Entry 8HJV (electron microscopy, 3.10 A resolution); this record covers chains L and Y of the 35 polymer chains in the assembly.

# Chain L
Molecule: Reaction center protein L chain
Organism: Roseiflexus castenholzii DSM 13941
Reference sequence: A7NQE8 (A7NQE8_ROSCS); residues 1-315 here = UniProt positions 1-315
Amino-acid sequence (315 residues; row label = number of the first residue in the row):
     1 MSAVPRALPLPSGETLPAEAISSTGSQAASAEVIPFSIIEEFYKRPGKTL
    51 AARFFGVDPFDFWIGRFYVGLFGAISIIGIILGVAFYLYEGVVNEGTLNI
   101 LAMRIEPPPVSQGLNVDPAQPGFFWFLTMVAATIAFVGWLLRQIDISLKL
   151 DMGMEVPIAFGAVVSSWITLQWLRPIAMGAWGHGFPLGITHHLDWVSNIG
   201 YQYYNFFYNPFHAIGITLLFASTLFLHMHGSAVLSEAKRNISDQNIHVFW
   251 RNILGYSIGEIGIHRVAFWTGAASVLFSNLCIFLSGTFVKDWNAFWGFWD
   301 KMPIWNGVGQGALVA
Not modelled in the structure: 1-5, 19-28, 310-315
Ion coordination: Fe ion: His-229 (shared with 3 residues of chain M)
Residues lining bound ligands:
  - bacteriochlorophyll a (BCL), molecule 1: Val-84, Tyr-87, Trp-167, Phe-185, Ile-189, Thr-190, His-192, Leu-193, Val-196
  - bacteriochlorophyll a (BCL), molecule 2: Phe-136, Phe-160, Val-163, Ser-166, Trp-167, Leu-170, Val-196, Ile-199, Gly-200, Tyr-201, Phe-206, Phe-207, His-212, Gly-215, Ile-216, Leu-219, Phe-220, Val-275, Ser-278, Asn-279, Cys-281, Ile-282
  - bacteriochlorophyll a (BCL), molecule 3: Tyr-201, Phe-207, Phe-220
  - bacteriopheophytin a (BPH), molecule 1: Gly-79, Ile-80, Gly-83, Val-84, Tyr-87, Thr-128, Ala-132, Phe-136, Trp-139, Gln-143, Val-156, Ala-159, Phe-160, Val-163, Phe-185, Leu-187, Gly-188, Ile-189, His-192, Gly-271, Ser-274, Val-275
  - bacteriopheophytin a (BPH), molecule 2: Phe-207, Ala-213, Ile-216, Thr-217, Phe-220, Ala-221, Leu-224
  - bacteriopheophytin a (BPH), molecule 3: Phe-220, Thr-223, Leu-224, His-227, Met-228, Ile-253, Leu-254
  - Menaquinone 11 (MQE; 2-methyl-3-[(2E,6E,10E,14E,18E,22E,26E,30E,34E,38E)-3,7,11,15,19,23,27,31,35,39,43-undecamethyltetratetraconta-2,6,10,1 4,18,22,26,30,34,38,42-undecaen-1-yl]naphthalene-1,4-dione), molecule 1: Phe-67, Ile-77, Val-84, Leu-88, Trp-139, Arg-142
  - Menaquinone 11 (MQE), molecule 2: Leu-218, Phe-225, Met-228, His-229, Ala-232, His-247, Trp-250, Tyr-256, Ser-257, Ile-258, Gly-259, Glu-260, Ile-263, Val-266, Trp-269, Thr-270, Ala-273, Phe-277

# Chain Y
Molecule: Subunit Y
Organism: Roseiflexus castenholzii DSM 13941
Amino-acid sequence (39 residues; numbered 1 to 39; the number before each row is that of its first residue):
     1 MNWIVATFMLMFVLVAFLPLVVSLAYTWVTNPETQSTEE
Not modelled in the structure: 33-39
Residues lining bound ligands: Menaquinone 11 (MQE; 2-methyl-3-[(2E,6E,10E,14E,18E,22E,26E,30E,34E,38E)-3,7,11,15,19,23,27,31,35,39,43-undecamethyltetratetraconta-2,6,10,1 4,18,22,26,30,34,38,42-undecaen-1-yl]naphthalene-1,4-dione): Thr-7, Met-11, Leu-14, Phe-17, Leu-18, Val-21, Leu-24

# Chain L / chain Y interface
Pairs across the interface (21):
  Ser-165(L) / Ala-16(Y)
  Leu-173(L) / Met-9(Y)  hydrophobic
  Leu-173(L) / Phe-12(Y)  hydrophobic
  Leu-173(L) / Val-13(Y)  hydrophobic
  Ala-177(L) / Asn-2(Y)
  Arg-265(L) / Thr-27(Y)
  Phe-268(L) / Ser-23(Y)
  Trp-269(L) / Leu-20(Y)
  Trp-269(L) / Ser-23(Y)
  Trp-269(L) / Leu-24(Y)  hydrophobic
  Ala-272(L) / Leu-20(Y)  hydrophobic
  Leu-276(L) / Ala-16(Y)
  Leu-276(L) / Phe-17(Y)  hydrophobic
  Phe-277(L) / Phe-17(Y)
  Asn-279(L) / Val-13(Y)
  Leu-280(L) / Val-13(Y)  hydrophobic
  Phe-283(L) / Ala-6(Y)
  Phe-283(L) / Met-9(Y)  hydrophobic
  Phe-283(L) / Leu-10(Y)  hydrophobic
  Thr-287(L) / Trp-3(Y)
  Phe-288(L) / Trp-3(Y)  hydrophobic
Other interface residues (no listed pair), chain L (19 interface residues in all): Ile-158, Thr-169, Ile-176, Met-178, Ala-273
Other interface residues (no listed pair), chain Y (17 interface residues in all): Val-5, Leu-14, Pro-19, Asn-31

# In short
19 residues of chain L and 17 residues of chain Y are in contact. One Menaquinone 11 molecule is bound between
chain L and chain Y. Ligands of chain L: 3 copies of bacteriochlorophyll a, 3 copies of bacteriopheophytin a
and Menaquinone 11.
Chain L is Reaction center protein L chain and chain Y is Subunit Y, both from Roseiflexus castenholzii DSM
13941; the structure, Cryo-EM structure of carotenoid-depleted RC-LH complex from Roseiflexus castenholzii at
10,000 lux, was determined by electron microscopy, deposited together with 8HJU, 8J5O and 8J5P.
